Entry 4QZW (X-ray diffraction, 3.00 A resolution); this record covers chains L and M of the 28 polymer chains in the assembly.

# Chain L
Molecule: Proteasome subunit beta type-6
From: Saccharomyces cerevisiae
Notes: EC 3.4.25.1
UniProt: P23724 (PSB6_YEAST); residues 1-222 here correspond to UniProt positions 20-241 (UniProt number = residue number + 19)
Sequence (222 residues; numbered 1 to 222; the number before each row is that of its first residue):
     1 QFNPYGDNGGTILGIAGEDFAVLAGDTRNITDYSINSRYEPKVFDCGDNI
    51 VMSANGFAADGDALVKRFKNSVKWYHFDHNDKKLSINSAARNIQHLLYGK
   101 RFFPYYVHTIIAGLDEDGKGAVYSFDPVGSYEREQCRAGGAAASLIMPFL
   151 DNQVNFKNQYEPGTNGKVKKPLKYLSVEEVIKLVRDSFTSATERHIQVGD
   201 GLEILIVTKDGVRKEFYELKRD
Ion coordination: Mg2+: Asp222 (shared with 3 residues of chain V)

# Chain M
Molecule: Proteasome subunit beta type-7
From: Saccharomyces cerevisiae
Notes: EC 3.4.25.1
UniProt: P30657 (PSB7_YEAST); residues -12 to 233 here correspond to UniProt positions 21-266 (UniProt number = residue number + 33)
Sequence (246 residues; numbered -12 to 233; the number before each row is that of its first residue; numbers below 1 keep their minus sign (Thr-12 is residue -12)):
   -12 TQIANAGASPMVNTQQPIVTGTSVISMKYDNGVIIAADNLGSYGSLLRFN
    38 GVERLIPVGDNTVVGISGDISDMQHIERLLKDLVTENAYDNPLADAEEAL
    88 EPSYIFEYLATVMYQRRSKMNPLWNAIIVAGVQSNGDQFLRYVNLLGVTY
   138 SSPTLATGFGAHMANPLLRKVVDRESDIPKTTVQVAEEAIVNAMRVLYYR
   188 DARSSRNFSLAIIDKNTGLTFKKNLQVENMKWDFAKDIKGYGTQKI
Unresolved in the structure: -12 to 0

# How chain L and chain M interact
Pairs across the interface (42; chain L residue first):
  Gln1(L) with Thr1(M), hydrogen bond
  Phe2(L) with Thr1(M); Arg104(M); Met107(M); Pro109(M), hydrophobic; Trp111(M), hydrophobic; Leu132(M), hydrophobic
  Asn3(L) with Leu133(M)
  Pro4(L) with Arg104(M), hydrogen bond (backbone-side chain); Met107(M), hydrophobic; Leu133(M)
  Tyr5(L) with Arg104(M)
  Asn8(L) with Val135(M)
  Asn29(L) with Tyr137(M)
  Ser34(L) with His149(M), hydrogen bond
  Ile35(L) with Arg156(M), hydrogen bond (backbone-side chain)
  Asn36(L) with Tyr137(M), hydrogen bond; Ser139(M); Leu142(M); Arg156(M)
  Ser37(L) with Ser138(M), hydrogen bond (side chain-backbone)
  Glu40(L) with Arg128(M), salt bridge; Tyr137(M); Ser138(M), hydrogen bond (side chain-backbone)
  Phe57(L) with Arg104(M); Leu133(M); Val135(M), hydrophobic
  Ala59(L) with Tyr101(M); Leu133(M); Gly134(M); Val135(M)
  Asp60(L) with Tyr101(M), hydrogen bond; Arg104(M), salt bridge
  Asp62(L) with Thr136(M), hydrogen bond
  Ala63(L) with Tyr101(M)
  Lys66(L) with Glu94(M), salt bridge
  Phe103(L) with Arg104(M); Ser105(M)
  Tyr105(L) with Tyr101(M)
  Glu218(L) with Arg161(M), salt bridge
  Arg221(L) with Asp160(M), salt bridge; Arg161(M)
Other interface residues (no listed pair), chain L (23 interface residues in all): Tyr39

# Overview
The interface between chain L and chain M involves 23 residues on one side and 22 on the other; the contacts
include 9 hydrogen bonds and 5 salt bridges. Polar pairs include Glu40(L)-Arg128(M), Asp60(L)-Arg104(M) and
Lys66(L)-Glu94(M).
Chain L is Proteasome subunit beta type-6 and chain M is Proteasome subunit beta type-7, both from
Saccharomyces cerevisiae; the structure, yCP beta5-C52F mutant in complex with the epoxyketone inhibitor ONX
0914, was determined by X-ray diffraction (same publication as 4QUX, 4QUY, 4QV0, 4QV1, 4QV3, 4QV4 and 42
further entries).
